2CV5 - chains J and B of the 10 polymer chains in the assembly; structure by X-ray diffraction, 2.50 A resolution.

== Chain J ==
Molecule: 146-nt DNA strand
Sequence (146 nucleotides; row label = number of the first residue in the row):
   147 ATCAATATCC ACCTGCAGAT TCTACCAAAA GTGTATTTGG AAACTGCTCC ATCAAAAGGC
   207 ATGTTCAGCT GAATTCAGCT GAACATGCCT TTTGATGGAG CAGTTTCCAA ATACACTTTT
   267 GGTAGAATCT GCAGGTGGAT ATTGAT
Bound ions: Mn2+ site 1 near DG185 (its only coordinating residue here); Mn2+ site 2 near DG217 (its only coordinating residue here); Mn2+ site 3 near DG267 (its only coordinating residue here); Mn2+ site 4 near DG280 (its only coordinating residue here)

== Chain B ==
Name: Histone H4
Organism: Homo sapiens
UniProtKB: P62805 (H4_HUMAN); residue numbers follow UniProt; this construct covers 0-102
Sequence (103 residues; each row starts with the number of its first residue; numbering starts at 0):
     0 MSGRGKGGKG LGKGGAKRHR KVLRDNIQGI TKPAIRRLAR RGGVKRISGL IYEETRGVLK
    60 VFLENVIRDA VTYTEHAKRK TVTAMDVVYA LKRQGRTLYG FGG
Not modelled in the structure: 0-24
Curated features (UniProtKB/Swiss-Prot):
  - natural variant: Ala-33 (P33A: In TEBIVANED1; this construct carries the variant), Arg-36 (R36W: In TEBIVANED3), Arg-92 (K92R: In TEBIVANED1; this construct carries the variant), Arg-95 (G95R: Found in a patient with a neurodevelopmental disorder; uncertain significance; this construct carries the variant)

== Chain J / chain B interface ==
Residue-residue contacts - 12 pairs, chain J then chain B:
  DT226(J) / Arg-45(B)  base contact
  DG227(J) / Arg-45(B)  hydrogen bond to the sugar
  DG227(J) / Ile-46(B)  sugar contact
  DG227(J) / Ser-47(B)  hydrogen bond to the phosphate
  DG227(J) / Gly-48(B)  hydrogen bond to the phosphate
  DA228(J) / Arg-35(B)  salt bridge to the phosphate
  DA228(J) / Arg-45(B)  phosphate contact
  DA228(J) / Ile-46(B)  hydrogen bond to the phosphate
  DC247(J) / Lys-79(B)  phosphate contact
  DA248(J) / Arg-78(B)  sugar contact
  DA248(J) / Lys-79(B)  hydrogen bond to the phosphate
  DA248(J) / Thr-80(B)  hydrogen bond to the phosphate
Interface residues without a listed pair, chain J (7 interface residues in all): DA229, DG249
Interface residues without a listed pair, chain B (10 interface residues in all): Arg-39, Lys-77

== Summary ==
7 residues of chain J face 10 of chain B across their interface, with 6 hydrogen bonds and 1 salt bridge.
Polar contacts include DG227(J)/Arg-45(B), DG227(J)/Ser-47(B) and DG227(J)/Gly-48(B).
Here chain J is a 146-nt DNA strand and chain B is Histone H4 (Homo sapiens). Entry 2CV5 (Crystal structure of
human nucleosome core particle) was determined by X-ray diffraction.
